8FF7 - chain A; structure by X-ray diffraction, 2.19 A resolution.

[Chain A]
Name: Cytosolic ascorbate peroxidase
From: Panicum virgatum
UniProt: A0A8T0NWI5 (A0A8T0NWI5_PANVG); residue numbers follow UniProt; this construct covers 1-250
Sequence (250 residues; numbered 1 to 250; the number before each row is that of its first residue):
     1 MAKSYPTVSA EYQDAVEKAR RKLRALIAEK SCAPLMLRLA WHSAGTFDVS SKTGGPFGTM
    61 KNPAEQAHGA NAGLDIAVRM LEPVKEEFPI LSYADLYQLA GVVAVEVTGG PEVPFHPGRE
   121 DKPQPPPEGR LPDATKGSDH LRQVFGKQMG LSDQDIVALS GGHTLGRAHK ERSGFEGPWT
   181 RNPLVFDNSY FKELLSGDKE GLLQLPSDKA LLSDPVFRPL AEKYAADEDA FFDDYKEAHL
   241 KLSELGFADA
Differences from the reference sequence: engineered mutation Ser4 (Cys in A0A8T0NWI5), Asp14 (Glu in A0A8T0NWI5), Ala168 (Cys in A0A8T0NWI5), Ala221 (Val in A0A8T0NWI5), Asp229 (Lys in A0A8T0NWI5)
Bound ions: heme Fe near His163 (its only coordinating residue here); Na+: Thr164, Thr180, Asn182, Val185
Ligand contacts:
  - ascorbic acid (ASC): Lys30, Ser31, Cys32, Pro34, Leu35, Met80, His169, Arg172
  - heme (HEM): Pro34, Leu35, Leu37, Arg38, Trp41, Pro132, Asp133, Ala134, Leu141, Phe145, Leu159, Gly162, His163, Leu165, Gly166, Arg167, Ala168, His169, Arg172, Ser173, Phe175, Trp179, Leu205, Ser207, Tyr235
Reported in the primary citation:
  - binding site for ascorbic acid: Lys30, Cys32, Pro34, Leu35, His169, Arg172
  - catalytic residues: His42 (proposed by the authors, not directly observed)

[Summary]
Chain A binds ascorbic acid and heme. Thr164, Thr180, Asn182 and Val185 form the Na+ site. From the paper: the
catalytic residue His42; a binding site for ascorbic acid at Lys30, Cys32 and Pro34 among others.
Chain A is Cytosolic ascorbate peroxidase (Panicum virgatum); the structure, Cytosolic ascorbate peroxidase
mutant from Panicum virgatum- ascorbate complex, was determined by X-ray diffraction together with 8FF6 from
the same study.
